Entry 8JND (electron microscopy, 3.66 A resolution); this record covers chains G and I of the 19 polymer chains in the assembly.

Chain G:
Molecule: Histone H2A type 1-B/E
Source organism: Homo sapiens
UniProt: P04908 (H2A1B_HUMAN); residues 0-129 here correspond to UniProt positions 1-130 (UniProt number = residue number + 1)
Chain sequence (133 residues; numbered -3 to 129; the number before each row is that of its first residue; numbers below 1 keep their minus sign (Gly-3 is residue -3)):
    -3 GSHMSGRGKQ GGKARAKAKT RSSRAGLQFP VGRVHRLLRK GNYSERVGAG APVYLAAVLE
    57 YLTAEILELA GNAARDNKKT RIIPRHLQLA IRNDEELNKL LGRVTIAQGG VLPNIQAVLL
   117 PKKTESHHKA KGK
Disordered / not traced: -3 to 14, 119-129
Construct notes: expression tag (-3 to -1)

Chain I:
Molecule: 156-nt DNA strand
Source organism: synthetic construct
Sequence (156 nucleotides; row label = number of the first residue in the row):
     1 ATCAGAATCC CGGTGCCGAG GCCGCTCAAT TGGTCGTAGA CAGCTCTAGC ACCGCTTAAA
    61 CGCACGTACG CGCTGTCCCC CGCGTTTTAA CCGCCAAGGG GATTACACCC AAGACACCAG
   121 GCACGAGACA GAAAAAAACA ACGAAAACGG CCACCA

Chain G / chain I interface:
Pairs across the interface (10):
  Lys15(G) - DT30(I)  phosphate contact
  Lys15(G) - DT31(I)  phosphate contact
  Thr16(G) - DT30(I)  phosphate contact
  Arg17(G) - DT30(I)  hydrogen bond to the phosphate
  Arg20(G) - DT31(I)  salt bridge to the phosphate
  Gly28(G) - DA29(I)  phosphate contact
  Arg29(G) - DA29(I)  phosphate contact
  Arg32(G) - DA29(I)  salt bridge to the phosphate
  Arg42(G) - DT37(I)  sugar contact
  Arg42(G) - DA38(I)  sugar contact
Other interface residues (no listed pair), chain G (10 interface residues in all): Ser18, Arg77
Other interface residues (no listed pair), chain I (7 interface residues in all): DA19, DG36

In short:
Chain G and chain I form an interface of 10 and 7 residues respectively, with 1 hydrogen bond and 2 salt
bridges. Polar pairs include Arg17(G)-DT30(I), Arg20(G)-DT31(I) and Arg32(G)-DA29(I).
Chain G is Histone H2A type 1-B/E (Homo sapiens) and chain I is a 156-nt DNA strand (synthetic construct); the
structure, The cryo-EM structure of the nonameric RAD51 ring bound to the nucleosome with the linker DNA ...,
was determined by electron microscopy, deposited together with 8JNE, 8JNF, 8XBT, 8XBU and 8XBW.
